8CNK - chains A and B of the 5 polymer chains in the assembly; structure by electron microscopy, 2.97 A resolution.

== Chain A (and B) ==
Molecule: Green-light absorbing proteorhodopsin
Organism: uncultured Gammaproteobacteria bacterium
Notes: chain B of this document is another copy of the same molecule, construct and numbering; everything in this record applies to it too
Reference sequence: Q6J4G7 (PRRG_UNKP); residue numbers follow UniProt; this construct covers 19-250
Amino-acid sequence (239 residues; each row starts with the number of its first residue):
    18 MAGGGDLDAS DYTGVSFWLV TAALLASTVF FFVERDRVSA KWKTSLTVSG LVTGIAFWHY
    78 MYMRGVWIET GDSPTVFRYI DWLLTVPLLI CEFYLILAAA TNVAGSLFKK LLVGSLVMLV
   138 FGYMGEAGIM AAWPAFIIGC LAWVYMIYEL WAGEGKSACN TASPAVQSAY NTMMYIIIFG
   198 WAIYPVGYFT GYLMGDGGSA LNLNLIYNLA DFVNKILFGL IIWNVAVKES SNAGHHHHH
Not modelled in the structure: 18-22, 211-215, 252-256
Sequence notes: initiating methionine (18); expression tag (251-256)
UniProt features mapped onto this chain:
  - site: Asp98 (Primary proton acceptor), Leu106 (Responsible for spectral tuning), Glu109 (Primary proton donor), Glu143 (Proton release group)
  - modified residue: Lys232 (N6-(retinylidene)lysine)
  - mutagenesis: Lys58 (K58A: Reduced GPR photoactivity by about 30%), Trp59 (W59A: Reduced GPR photoactivity by about 50%), Tyr96 (Y96F: Reduced GPR photoactivity by about 50%), Glu143 (E143A: Reduced GPR photoactivity by about 50%), Ser180 (S180A: Increased GPR photoactivity), Tyr209 (Y209F: Reduced GPR photoactivity by about 50%), Tyr224 (Y224F: Reduced GPR photoactivity by about 50%), Glu246 (E246A: Increased GPR photoactivity)
Ligand contacts: decanoic acid (DKA): Trp99, Val103, Leu106, Met135, Leu136, Phe153, Gly156, Cys157, Trp198, Tyr201, Pro202, Tyr205, Lys232
From the paper describing this entry:
  - binding site for decanoic acid: Lys232

== Interface between chain A and chain B ==
Residue-residue contacts - 34 pairs, chain A then chain B:
  Asp23(A) - Val83(B)
  Asp23(A) - Pro91(B)
  Asp23(A) - Thr92(B)  hydrogen bond (side chain-backbone)
  Asp23(A) - Val93(B)  hydrogen bond (side chain-backbone)
  Asp23(A) - Phe94(B)  hydrogen bond (side chain-backbone)
  Leu24(A) - Val93(B)
  Leu24(A) - Phe94(B)  hydrophobic
  Ala26(A) - Tyr140(B)
  Val32(A) - Ile97(B)  hydrophobic
  Trp35(A) - Trp75(B)  hydrophobic
  Trp35(A) - His76(B)  hydrogen bond
  Trp35(A) - Tyr79(B)  hydrophobic
  Trp35(A) - Phe94(B)  hydrophobic
  Trp35(A) - Ile97(B)
  Leu36(A) - Leu101(B)  hydrophobic
  Ala39(A) - Trp75(B)  hydrophobic
  Ala39(A) - Leu101(B)  hydrophobic
  Ala43(A) - Leu68(B)
  Ala43(A) - Ile72(B)  hydrophobic
  Val46(A) - Phe49(B)  hydrophobic
  Phe47(A) - Thr64(B)
  Phe47(A) - Leu68(B)  hydrophobic
  Val50(A) - Arg52(B)  hydrogen bond (backbone-side chain)
  Val50(A) - Thr64(B)
  Glu51(A) - Arg52(B)  salt bridge
  Glu51(A) - Lys60(B)
  Glu51(A) - Thr61(B)  hydrogen bond
  Glu51(A) - Thr64(B)  hydrogen bond
  Asp53(A) - Arg52(B)  salt bridge
  Asp53(A) - Lys60(B)  salt bridge
  Arg54(A) - Ala57(B)  hydrogen bond (side chain-backbone)
  Arg54(A) - Lys60(B)
  Arg54(A) - Thr61(B)  hydrogen bond
  Trp240(A) - Thr61(B)
Other interface residues (no listed pair), chain A (20 interface residues in all): Asp25, Thr38, Ala40, Leu42, Met78
Other interface residues (no listed pair), chain B (23 interface residues in all): Lys58, Val65, Ser90, Leu100

== In short ==
Chain A and chain B form an interface of 20 and 23 residues respectively; the contacts include 9 hydrogen
bonds and 3 salt bridges. Polar contacts include Glu51(A)-Arg52(B), Asp53(A)-Arg52(B) and Asp53(A)-Lys60(B).
Chain A binds decanoic acid. Curated annotation (UniProt) lists 8 mutagenesis sites on chain A. The paper
reports a binding site for decanoic acid at Lys232(A).
Both chains are Green-light absorbing proteorhodopsin (uncultured Gammaproteobacteria bacterium). Entry 8CNK
(Cryo-EM structure of retinal-free proteoopsin bound to decanoate) was determined by electron microscopy,
deposited together with 8CQC and 8CQD.
